Entry 5C6G (X-ray diffraction, 2.60 A resolution); this record covers chains A and B.

# Chain A
Molecule: AGR133Cp
From: Ashbya gossypii
Reference sequence: Q74ZR5 (Q74ZR5_ASHGO); residues 34-653 here = UniProt positions 34-653
Chain sequence (620 residues; row label = number of the first residue in the row):
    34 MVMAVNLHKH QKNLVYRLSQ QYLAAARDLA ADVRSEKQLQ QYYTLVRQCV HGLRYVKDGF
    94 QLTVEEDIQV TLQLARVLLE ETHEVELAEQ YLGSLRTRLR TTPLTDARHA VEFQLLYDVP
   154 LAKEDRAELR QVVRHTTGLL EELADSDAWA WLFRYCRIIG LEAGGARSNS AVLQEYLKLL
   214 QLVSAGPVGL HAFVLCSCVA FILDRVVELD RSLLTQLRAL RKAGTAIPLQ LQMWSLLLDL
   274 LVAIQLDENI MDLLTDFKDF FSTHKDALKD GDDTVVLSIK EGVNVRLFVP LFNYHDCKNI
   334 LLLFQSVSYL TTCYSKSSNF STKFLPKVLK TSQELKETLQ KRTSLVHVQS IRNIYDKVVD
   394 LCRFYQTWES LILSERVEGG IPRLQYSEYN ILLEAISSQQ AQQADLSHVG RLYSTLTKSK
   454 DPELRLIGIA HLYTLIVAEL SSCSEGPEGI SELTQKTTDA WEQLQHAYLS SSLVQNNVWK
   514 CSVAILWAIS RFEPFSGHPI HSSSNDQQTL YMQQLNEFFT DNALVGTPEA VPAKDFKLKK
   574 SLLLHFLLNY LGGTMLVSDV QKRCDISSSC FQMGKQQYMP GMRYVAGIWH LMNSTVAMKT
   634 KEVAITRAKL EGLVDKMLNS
Unresolved in the structure: 257, 301-302, 558-568, 653

# Chain B
Molecule: Sister chromatid cohesion protein 2
From: Ashbya gossypii (strain ATCC 10895 / CBS 109.51 / FGSC 9923 / NRRL Y-1056)
Reference sequence: Q750S2 (SCC2_ASHGO); residues 1-218 here = UniProt positions 1-218
Chain sequence (218 residues; each row starts with the number of its first residue):
     1 MSTFPGEDTR IPKRISEALS HQPLNHLVPK RELSRLLSKP VQISVQLESE DAFEEVPEEL
    61 WQYPHPIDLD PLRLEESQPL RFRRPRGARL DYREDSSEIA DLPGMGQLAR ACLSGTQLVD
   121 SAAIVESIES NAKKRKQTLA IGDVEMVSPD KKTKVMASVS PVSLNRVALG SQHLKTLERL
   181 MQYIGADESS AEFGDFEYWI TLEDRATHIL SEQCIDKL
Unresolved in the structure: 1-2, 76-77, 131-218
From the paper describing this entry:
  - disease-associated variants - G87V: decreased stability (proposed by the authors, not directly observed)

# Chain A / chain B interface
Residue-residue contacts (259; chain A residue first):
  M36(A) - E59(B)
  M36(A) - Y63(B)  hydrophobic
  N39(A) - E59(B)
  N39(A) - L60(B)
  L40(A) - L60(B)
  L40(A) - Y63(B)
  L40(A) - I67(B)  hydrophobic
  H43(A) - V56(B)
  H43(A) - P57(B)
  K45(A) - F53(B)
  N46(A) - F53(B)
  N46(A) - E54(B)  hydrogen bond (side chain-backbone)
  N46(A) - V56(B)
  L47(A) - V56(B)
  L47(A) - W61(B)  hydrophobic
  L47(A) - I67(B)  hydrophobic
  L47(A) - L108(B)  hydrophobic
  Y49(A) - F53(B)  hydrophobic
  R50(A) - D51(B)  salt bridge
  R50(A) - F53(B)  hydrogen bond (side chain-backbone)
  R50(A) - W61(B)
  L51(A) - W61(B)  hydrophobic
  L51(A) - L108(B)  hydrophobic
  L51(A) - A109(B)
  Q54(A) - W61(B)
  Q54(A) - G106(B)  hydrogen bond (side chain-backbone)
  Q54(A) - A109(B)
  Y55(A) - M105(B)  hydrophobic
  Y55(A) - A109(B)  hydrogen bond (side chain-backbone)
  Y55(A) - C112(B)
  Y55(A) - L113(B)  hydrophobic
  A58(A) - P103(B)
  A58(A) - G104(B)
  D61(A) - G104(B)
  L62(A) - L102(B)  hydrophobic
  R67(A) - R89(B)
  R67(A) - L90(B)
  R67(A) - D91(B)  hydrogen bond (backbone-backbone)
  S68(A) - D91(B)
  S68(A) - R93(B)
  E69(A) - R84(B)  salt bridge
  E69(A) - L90(B)
  E69(A) - D91(B)  hydrogen bond (backbone-backbone)
  E69(A) - Y92(B)
  E69(A) - S121(B)  hydrogen bond
  K70(A) - R93(B)
  K70(A) - E94(B)  hydrogen bond (side chain-backbone)
  K70(A) - S96(B)  hydrogen bond (side chain-backbone)
  K70(A) - E98(B)  salt bridge
  Q71(A) - S96(B)
  L72(A) - R84(B)
  L72(A) - L90(B)  hydrophobic
  L72(A) - I124(B)  hydrophobic
  Q73(A) - V119(B)
  Q73(A) - S121(B)
  Q73(A) - I124(B)
  Q74(A) - S97(B)  hydrogen bond (side chain-backbone)
  Q74(A) - E98(B)
  Q74(A) - I99(B)
  Y76(A) - F82(B)  hydrophobic
  Y76(A) - R83(B)  hydrogen bond (side chain-backbone)
  Y76(A) - V119(B)
  Y76(A) - I124(B)  hydrophobic
  T77(A) - I99(B)
  T77(A) - L118(B)
  T77(A) - V119(B)  hydrogen bond (side chain-backbone)
  V79(A) - F82(B)  hydrophobic
  R80(A) - L74(B)
  R80(A) - F82(B)
  R80(A) - Q117(B)  hydrogen bond (side chain-backbone)
  R80(A) - V119(B)
  Q81(A) - L69(B)
  Q81(A) - C112(B)
  Q81(A) - L113(B)
  V83(A) - L80(B)  hydrophobic
  H84(A) - D70(B)
  H84(A) - L74(B)
  R87(A) - R73(B)
  Y88(A) - D68(B)
  V89(A) - F53(B)  hydrophobic
  E98(A) - A52(B)
  E99(A) - A52(B)
  E99(A) - F53(B)
  I101(A) - L47(B)  hydrophobic
  Q102(A) - E50(B)
  Q102(A) - D51(B)  hydrogen bond
  Q102(A) - A52(B)  hydrogen bond (side chain-backbone)
  Q102(A) - F53(B)
  L105(A) - L47(B)  hydrophobic
  R109(A) - S44(B)
  R109(A) - V45(B)
  L112(A) - R83(B)  hydrogen bond (backbone-side chain)
  E113(A) - Q42(B)
  E113(A) - R83(B)
  E114(A) - F82(B)
  E114(A) - R83(B)  hydrogen bond (backbone-backbone)
  T115(A) - R81(B)
  T115(A) - F82(B)
  T115(A) - R83(B)  hydrogen bond (backbone-side chain)
  H116(A) - R81(B)  hydrogen bond (backbone-backbone)
  H116(A) - F82(B)  hydrogen bond (side chain-backbone)
  H116(A) - R83(B)
  H116(A) - V125(B)  hydrogen bond (side chain-backbone)
  H116(A) - E126(B)
  H116(A) - S127(B)
  H116(A) - I128(B)
  E117(A) - L80(B)
  E117(A) - R81(B)  salt bridge
  A140(A) - L47(B)  hydrophobic
  A143(A) - L47(B)  hydrophobic
  F146(A) - V45(B)  hydrophobic
  Y150(A) - I43(B)
  A155(A) - R83(B)  hydrogen bond (backbone-side chain)
  E157(A) - R83(B)  salt bridge
  E157(A) - R86(B)  salt bridge
  W182(A) - V45(B)  hydrophobic
  Y188(A) - I43(B)
  F226(A) - I43(B)  hydrophobic
  A233(A) - S38(B)
  D237(A) - R31(B)  salt bridge
  D237(A) - R35(B)
  W267(A) - L37(B)
  W267(A) - P40(B)  hydrophobic
  L270(A) - L37(B)  hydrophobic
  L274(A) - S34(B)
  I277(A) - K30(B)
  D280(A) - K30(B)  salt bridge
  G315(A) - L47(B)
  G315(A) - E48(B)  hydrogen bond (backbone-backbone)
  V316(A) - Q46(B)
  N317(A) - S44(B)
  N317(A) - V45(B)
  N317(A) - Q46(B)  hydrogen bond (backbone-backbone)
  N317(A) - E48(B)
  V318(A) - S44(B)
  R319(A) - Q42(B)
  R319(A) - I43(B)
  R319(A) - S44(B)  hydrogen bond (backbone-backbone)
  R319(A) - Q46(B)
  L320(A) - Q42(B)
  F321(A) - P40(B)
  F321(A) - V41(B)  hydrogen bond (backbone-backbone)
  F321(A) - Q42(B)  hydrogen bond (backbone-backbone)
  P323(A) - V41(B)
  L324(A) - L36(B)
  L324(A) - L37(B)  hydrophobic
  I333(A) - L37(B)  hydrophobic
  F337(A) - L33(B)  hydrophobic
  F337(A) - L37(B)  hydrophobic
  V340(A) - K30(B)
  V340(A) - L33(B)  hydrophobic
  L343(A) - V28(B)  hydrophobic
  L378(A) - P85(B)  hydrophobic
  H380(A) - Q42(B)
  Q382(A) - P85(B)
  Q382(A) - R86(B)
  Q382(A) - G87(B)  hydrogen bond (side chain-backbone)
  Q382(A) - A88(B)
  N386(A) - R86(B)
  I387(A) - K39(B)
  L394(A) - E32(B)
  L394(A) - L36(B)  hydrophobic
  F397(A) - P29(B)  hydrophobic
  Y398(A) - V28(B)  hydrophobic
  Y398(A) - P29(B)  hydrogen bond (side chain-backbone)
  Y398(A) - K30(B)
  Y398(A) - L33(B)
  W401(A) - N25(B)  hydrogen bond (side chain-backbone)
  W401(A) - L27(B)
  W401(A) - V28(B)
  W401(A) - P29(B)
  I405(A) - N25(B)
  Y419(A) - E32(B)
  Y422(A) - P29(B)
  Y422(A) - E32(B)
  L425(A) - P29(B)  hydrophobic
  I429(A) - P23(B)
  Q432(A) - L19(B)
  Q432(A) - S20(B)  hydrogen bond (side chain-backbone)
  Q432(A) - H21(B)
  Q432(A) - Q22(B)
  Q432(A) - P23(B)
  Q433(A) - H21(B)
  Q433(A) - P23(B)
  Q436(A) - R10(B)  hydrogen bond
  L439(A) - S20(B)
  L439(A) - H21(B)
  D454(A) - R31(B)  salt bridge
  E456(A) - P29(B)
  E456(A) - K30(B)  hydrogen bond (side chain-backbone)
  E456(A) - R31(B)  hydrogen bond (side chain-backbone)
  I460(A) - L27(B)
  I460(A) - P29(B)
  H464(A) - P23(B)
  H464(A) - L24(B)  hydrogen bond (side chain-backbone)
  T467(A) - L24(B)
  L468(A) - S20(B)
  V470(A) - S16(B)
  A471(A) - S16(B)
  A471(A) - E17(B)
  A471(A) - S20(B)
  S474(A) - R14(B)
  S474(A) - S16(B)
  S474(A) - E17(B)  hydrogen bond
  S475(A) - E17(B)
  V511(A) - H26(B)
  V511(A) - L27(B)  hydrophobic
  W512(A) - L27(B)  hydrophobic
  S515(A) - H26(B)
  S515(A) - L27(B)
  I522(A) - I15(B)  hydrophobic
  E526(A) - R14(B)  salt bridge
  P527(A) - R14(B)  hydrogen bond (backbone-side chain)
  F528(A) - R14(B)
  F528(A) - I15(B)  hydrophobic
  F528(A) - S16(B)  hydrogen bond (backbone-side chain)
  S529(A) - R14(B)
  S529(A) - S16(B)
  G530(A) - R14(B)
  S574(A) - H26(B)
  L576(A) - Q22(B)
  L576(A) - P23(B)
  L576(A) - L24(B)  hydrophobic
  L576(A) - N25(B)
  L576(A) - H26(B)
  L577(A) - H26(B)
  F579(A) - I15(B)  hydrophobic
  Q610(A) - N25(B)
  Y611(A) - Q22(B)
  M612(A) - Q22(B)
  M615(A) - I15(B)  hydrophobic
  M615(A) - A18(B)
  M615(A) - L19(B)
  M615(A) - Q22(B)
  Y617(A) - F4(B)
  Y617(A) - P5(B)  hydrogen bond (side chain-backbone)
  Y617(A) - G6(B)
  Y617(A) - E7(B)
  Y617(A) - I11(B)  hydrophobic
  Y617(A) - P12(B)
  Y617(A) - K13(B)
  V618(A) - P12(B)
  V618(A) - K13(B)
  V618(A) - I15(B)  hydrophobic
  I621(A) - K13(B)
  L624(A) - P5(B)
  M625(A) - F4(B)  hydrophobic
  R640(A) - T3(B)  hydrogen bond (side chain-backbone)
  R640(A) - F4(B)
  R640(A) - P5(B)
  L643(A) - P5(B)  hydrophobic
  E644(A) - P5(B)
  V647(A) - P5(B)
  V647(A) - G6(B)
  V647(A) - I11(B)  hydrophobic
  M650(A) - R10(B)
  M650(A) - I11(B)  hydrophobic
  L651(A) - T9(B)
  L651(A) - R10(B)  hydrogen bond (backbone-side chain)
Interface residues without a listed pair, chain A (159 interface residues in all): V48, A57, L78, G85, V103, L111, L120, D139, D151, L185, L236, V239, Q278, V322, F325, L336, T344, V379, S383, V391, A437, Y446, K453, P455, L457, A463, L580, Y583, G614
Interface residues without a listed pair, chain B (103 interface residues in all): Q62, P71, P79, D120

# Summary
159 residues of chain A face 103 of chain B across their interface, with 41 hydrogen bonds and 10 salt
bridges. Among the polar pairs are R50(A)-D51(B), E69(A)-R84(B) and K70(A)-E98(B). From the paper: G87V of
chain B reduces stability.
Chain A is AGR133Cp (Ashbya gossypii) and chain B is Sister chromatid cohesion protein 2 (Ashbya gossypii
(strain ATCC 10895 / CBS 109.51 / FGSC 9923 / NRRL Y-1056)); the structure, Structural Insights into the
Scc2-Scc4 Cohesin Loader, was determined by X-ray diffraction.
